8RDU - chains 5 and R of the 32 polymer chains in the assembly; structure by electron microscopy, 2.30 A resolution.

# Chain 5
Molecule: RE
Sequence (74 nucleotides; numbered 1 to 74; the number before each row is that of its first residue):
     1 AAAAAAAAAA AAAAATGTAC AGTGACTAAT TATATGTCGT TGTGACAAAT TATTGTCATC
    61 AGTAAAATCC TTAT
Not modelled in the structure: 1-14, 41-74

# Chain R
Name: TnsB
From: Scytonema hofmannii
UniProt: A0A979HMQ2 (A0A979HMQ2_9CYAN); numbering as in UniProt (aligned over 2-584)
Sequence (584 residues; row label = number of the first residue in the row):
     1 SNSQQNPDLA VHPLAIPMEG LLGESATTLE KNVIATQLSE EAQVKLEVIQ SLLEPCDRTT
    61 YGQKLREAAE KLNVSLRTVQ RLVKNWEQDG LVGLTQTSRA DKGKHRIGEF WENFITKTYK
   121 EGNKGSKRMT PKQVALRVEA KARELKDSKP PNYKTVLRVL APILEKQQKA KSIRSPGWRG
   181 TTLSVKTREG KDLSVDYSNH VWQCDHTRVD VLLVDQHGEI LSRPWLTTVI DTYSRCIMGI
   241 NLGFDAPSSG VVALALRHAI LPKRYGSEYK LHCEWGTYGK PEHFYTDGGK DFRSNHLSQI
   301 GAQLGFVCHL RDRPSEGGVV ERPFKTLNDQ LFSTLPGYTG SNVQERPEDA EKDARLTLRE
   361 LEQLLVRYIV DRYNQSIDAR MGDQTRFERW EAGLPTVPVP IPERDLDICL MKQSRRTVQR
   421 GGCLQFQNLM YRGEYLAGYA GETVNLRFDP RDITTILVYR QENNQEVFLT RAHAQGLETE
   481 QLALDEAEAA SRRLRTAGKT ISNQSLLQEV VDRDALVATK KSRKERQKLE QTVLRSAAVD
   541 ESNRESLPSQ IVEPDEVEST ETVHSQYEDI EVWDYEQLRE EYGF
Not modelled in the structure: 1-30, 516-523, 543-584
Differences from the reference sequence: expression tag (1)
Ion coordination: Mg2+: Asp205, Asp287 (shared with 1 residue of chain 2)

# How chain 5 and chain R interact
Contacting residue pairs (27; chain 5 residue first):
  DT16(5) - Gly177(R)  hydrogen bond to the phosphate
  DT16(5) - Trp178(R)  stacking on the base
  DT16(5) - Arg179(R)  hydrogen bond to the base
  DG17(5) - Ser175(R)  phosphate contact
  DG17(5) - Pro176(R)  phosphate contact
  DG17(5) - Gly177(R)  hydrogen bond to the phosphate
  DG17(5) - Trp178(R)  phosphate contact
  DG17(5) - Ser315(R)  sugar contact
  DG17(5) - Gly318(R)  base contact
  DT18(5) - Ser175(R)  base contact
  DT18(5) - Gly177(R)  phosphate contact
  DT18(5) - Trp178(R)  hydrogen bond to the phosphate
  DT18(5) - Gly318(R)  sugar contact
  DT18(5) - Val319(R)  sugar contact
  DT18(5) - Arg322(R)  hydrogen bond to the base
  DT18(5) - Arg380(R)  salt bridge to the phosphate
  DA19(5) - Arg174(R)  base contact
  DA19(5) - Arg235(R)  salt bridge to the phosphate
  DA19(5) - Arg322(R)  hydrogen bond to the base
  DA19(5) - Ala379(R)  sugar contact
  DA19(5) - Arg380(R)  salt bridge to the phosphate
  DA19(5) - Arg386(R)  salt bridge to the phosphate
  DC20(5) - Arg322(R)  hydrogen bond to the sugar
  DC20(5) - Thr326(R)  sugar contact
  DC20(5) - Gln330(R)  hydrogen bond to the phosphate
  DC20(5) - Arg386(R)  salt bridge to the phosphate
  DA21(5) - Gln330(R)  hydrogen bond to the phosphate
Interface residues without a listed pair, chain R (20 interface residues in all): Thr182, Leu183, Ile377, Asp378

# Overview
Chain 5 and chain R form an interface of 6 and 20 residues respectively, with 9 hydrogen bonds, 5 salt bridges
and 1 aromatic stacking contact. Polar contacts include DT16(5)-Arg179(R), DT18(5)-Arg322(R) and
DA19(5)-Arg322(R). Asp205(R) and Asp287(R) coordinate Mg2+.
Here chain 5 is RE and chain R is TnsB (Scytonema hofmannii). Entry 8RDU (Conformational Landscape of the Type
V-K CRISPR-associated TransposonIntegration Assembly CAST V-K composite map) was determined by electron
microscopy together with 8RKT, 8RKU, 8RKV, 8AXA and 8AXB from the same study.
